PDB entry 6UER | X-ray diffraction, 2.50 A resolution | chains A and C of the 3 polymer chains in the assembly

# Chain A
Protein: TATA-box-binding protein 1
Source organism: Arabidopsis thaliana
UniProt: P28147 (TBP1_ARATH); numbering as in UniProt (aligned over 1-200)
Amino-acid sequence (219 residues; each row starts with the number of its first residue; numbers below 1 keep their minus sign (Met-18 is residue -18)):
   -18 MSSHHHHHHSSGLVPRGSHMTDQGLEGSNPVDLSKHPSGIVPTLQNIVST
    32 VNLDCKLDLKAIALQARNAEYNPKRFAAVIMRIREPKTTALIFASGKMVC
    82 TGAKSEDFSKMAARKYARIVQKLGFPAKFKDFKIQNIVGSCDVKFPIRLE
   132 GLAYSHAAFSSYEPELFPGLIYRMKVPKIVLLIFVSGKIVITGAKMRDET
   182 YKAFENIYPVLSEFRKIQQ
Not modelled in the structure: -18 to 11, 199-200
Construct notes: initiating methionine (-18); expression tag (-17 to 0)
Curated features (UniProtKB/Swiss-Prot):
  - modified residue: Thr2 (N-acetylthreonine)

# Chain C
Molecule: 14-nt DNA strand
Sequence (14 nucleotides; row label = number of the first residue in the row):
   201 GCTATAAACGGGCA

# Interface between chain A and chain C
Contacting residue pairs - 30 pairs, chain A then chain C:
  Val29(A) - DA207(C)  base contact
  Val29(A) - DA208(C)  base contact
  Phe57(A) - DC209(C)  base contact
  Ala58(A) - DG210(C)  phosphate contact
  Ala58(A) - DG211(C)  sugar contact
  Phe74(A) - DC209(C)  base contact
  Phe74(A) - DG210(C)  sugar contact
  Ser76(A) - DG210(C)  hydrogen bond to the phosphate
  Lys78(A) - DC209(C)  phosphate contact
  Lys78(A) - DG210(C)  phosphate contact
  Val80(A) - DA208(C)  base contact
  Gln116(A) - DA207(C)  sugar contact
  Gln116(A) - DA208(C)  sugar contact
  Asn117(A) - DA206(C)  hydrogen bond to the base
  Asn117(A) - DA207(C)  hydrogen bond to the base
  Val119(A) - DA206(C)  base contact
  Leu147(A) - DT203(C)  sugar contact
  Leu147(A) - DA204(C)  sugar contact
  Phe148(A) - DT203(C)  base contact
  Phe148(A) - DA204(C)  base contact
  Ile152(A) - DA204(C)  phosphate contact
  Ile152(A) - DT205(C)  sugar contact
  Arg154(A) - DT205(C)  hydrogen bond to the phosphate
  Arg154(A) - DA206(C)  salt bridge to the phosphate
  Val161(A) - DT205(C)  sugar contact
  Val161(A) - DA206(C)  sugar contact
  Leu163(A) - DA204(C)  base contact
  Leu163(A) - DT205(C)  base contact
  Thr173(A) - DA206(C)  hydrogen bond to the base
  Gly174(A) - DA206(C)  sugar contact
Also at the interface, not in a pair above, chain A (19 interface residues in all): Val171

# In short
The interface between chain A and chain C involves 19 residues on one side and 9 on the other, with 5 hydrogen
bonds and 1 salt bridge. Polar contacts include Asn117(A)-DA206(C), Asn117(A)-DA207(C) and Thr173(A)-DA206(C).
Here chain A is TATA-box-binding protein 1 (Arabidopsis thaliana) and chain C is a 14-nt DNA strand. Entry
6UER (Crystal form 2: Structure of TBP bound to C-C mismatch at pH 7) was determined by X-ray diffraction
(same publication as 6UEO, 6UEP and 6UEQ).
